8X96 - chains A and C of the 3 polymer chains in the assembly; structure by electron microscopy, 2.89 A resolution.

[Chain A]
Name: Capsid protein VP1
From: Enterovirus A71
Reference sequence: A0A075QAW4 (A0A075QAW4_HE71); residues 1-297 here correspond to UniProt positions 566-862 (UniProt number = residue number + 565)
Chain sequence (297 residues; each row starts with the number of its first residue):
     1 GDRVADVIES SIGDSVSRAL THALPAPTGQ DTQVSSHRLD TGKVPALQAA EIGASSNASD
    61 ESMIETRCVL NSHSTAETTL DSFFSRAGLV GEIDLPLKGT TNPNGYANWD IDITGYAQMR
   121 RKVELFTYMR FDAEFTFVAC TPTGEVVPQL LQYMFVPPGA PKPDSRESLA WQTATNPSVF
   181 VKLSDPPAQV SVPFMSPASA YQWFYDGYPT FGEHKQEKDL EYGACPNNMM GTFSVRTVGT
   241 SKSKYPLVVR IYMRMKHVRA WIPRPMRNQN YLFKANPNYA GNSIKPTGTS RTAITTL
Not modelled in the structure: 1-71, 208-227

[Chain C]
Name: Capsid protein VP3
From: Enterovirus A71
Reference sequence: A0A075QAW4 (A0A075QAW4_HE71); residues 1-242 here correspond to UniProt positions 324-565 (UniProt number = residue number + 323)
Chain sequence (242 residues; numbered 1 to 242; the number before each row is that of its first residue):
     1 GFPTELKPGT NQFLTTDDGV SAPILPNFHP TPCIHIPGEV RNLLELCQVE TILEVNNVPT
    61 NATSLMERLR FPVSAQAGKG ELCAVFRADP GRNGPWQSTL LGQLCGYYTQ WSGSLEVTFM
   121 FTGSFMATGK MLIAYTPPGG PLPKDRATAM LGTHVIWDFG LQSSVTLVIP WISNTHYRAH
   181 ARDGVFDYYT TGLVSIWYQT NYVVPIGAPN TAYIIALAAA QKNFTMKLCK DASDILQTGT
   241 IQ
Not modelled in the structure: 1, 175-190, 233-242

[Interface between chain A and chain C]
Contacting residue pairs (90; chain A residue first):
  His73(A) with Trp111(C); Ser112(C); Thr225(C), hydrogen bond (backbone-side chain); Lys227(C)
  Ser74(A) with Met226(C)
  Thr75(A) with Asn42(C); Leu44(C)
  Glu77(A) with Tyr108(C), hydrogen bond (backbone-side chain); Met226(C)
  Thr78(A) with Asn42(C), hydrogen bond; Leu43(C), hydrogen bond (backbone-backbone); Leu44(C); Tyr108(C)
  Thr79(A) with Arg41(C); Asn42(C), hydrogen bond (backbone-side chain)
  Leu80(A) with Val40(C); Arg41(C), hydrogen bond (backbone-backbone)
  Phe83(A) with Leu43(C), hydrophobic
  Arg86(A) with Thr16(C)
  Ala87(A) with Thr15(C)
  Tyr116(A) with Asp231(C), hydrogen bond
  Arg121(A) with Gln103(C), hydrogen bond; Tyr107(C), hydrogen bond
  Lys122(A) with Tyr107(C)
  Phe126(A) with Val40(C), hydrophobic
  Arg130(A) with Thr31(C), hydrogen bond (side chain-backbone)
  Glu134(A) with Ser21(C), hydrogen bond
  Thr136(A) with Phe13(C)
  Phe155(A) with Ile24(C), hydrophobic
  Pro177(A) with Ile24(C), hydrophobic
  Pro186(A) with Asn11(C)
  Gln189(A) with Ser21(C), hydrogen bond
  Val190(A) with Ala22(C)
  Ser191(A) with Ser21(C); Ala22(C), hydrogen bond (backbone-backbone); Pro23(C); Ile24(C), hydrogen bond (backbone-backbone)
  Pro193(A) with Phe28(C), hydrophobic
  Phe194(A) with Phe28(C); Pro30(C)
  Met195(A) with Phe28(C), hydrophobic
  Ser196(A) with Thr31(C), hydrogen bond (backbone-side chain)
  Pro197(A) with Thr31(C)
  Ala198(A) with Thr31(C)
  Ser199(A) with Pro32(C), hydrogen bond (side chain-backbone); Ile34(C), hydrogen bond (side chain-backbone)
  Arg254(A) with Asp18(C), salt bridge; Gly19(C)
  Arg259(A) with Cys33(C); Glu39(C), salt bridge
  Ala260(A) with Glu39(C); Val40(C), hydrogen bond (backbone-backbone)
  Trp261(A) with Ile36(C), hydrogen bond (side chain-backbone); Gly38(C); Glu39(C)
  Ile262(A) with Pro37(C); Gly38(C), hydrogen bond (backbone-backbone)
  Pro263(A) with Val40(C); Leu46(C), hydrophobic
  Met266(A) with Tyr107(C), hydrophobic
  Ile284(A) with Leu65(C), hydrophobic
  Pro286(A) with Leu65(C), hydrophobic; Arg68(C)
  Thr287(A) with Gln97(C)
  Gly288(A) with Gln97(C)
  Thr289(A) with Asn57(C), hydrogen bond (backbone-side chain); Arg68(C); Asn93(C); Gly94(C), hydrogen bond (side chain-backbone); Gln97(C), hydrogen bond (backbone-side chain)
  Ser290(A) with Asn57(C); Thr60(C); Arg68(C)
  Arg291(A) with Val55(C), hydrogen bond (side chain-backbone); Asn57(C), hydrogen bond; Val58(C); Val85(C), hydrogen bond (side chain-backbone)
  Thr292(A) with Val58(C)
  Ile294(A) with Val55(C); Asn56(C); Val58(C); Phe71(C), hydrophobic; Cys83(C); Ala84(C); Val85(C), hydrogen bond (backbone-backbone)
  Thr295(A) with Leu82(C); Cys83(C); Val85(C)
  Leu297(A) with Arg87(C); Leu193(C), hydrophobic
Interface residues without a listed pair, chain A (61 interface residues in all): Ser72, Gln118, Leu125, Tyr128, Val138, Pro187, Val192, Phe233, Tyr252, Lys256, Lys285, Ala293, Thr296
Interface residues without a listed pair, chain C (64 interface residues in all): Asp17, Val20, Leu25, Glu54, Phe86, Pro95, Ser98, Leu100, Leu104, Gln110, Cys229, Ala232

[Summary]
61 residues of chain A face 64 of chain C across their interface; the contacts include 27 hydrogen bonds and 2
salt bridges. Polar pairs include Arg254(A)-Asp18(C), Arg259(A)-Glu39(C) and His73(A)-Thr225(C).
Chain A is Capsid protein VP1 and chain C is Capsid protein VP3, both from Enterovirus A71; the structure,
Cryo-EM structure of enterovirus A71 A-particle in complex with Fab h1A6.2, was determined by electron
microscopy, deposited together with 8X95, 8X97, 8X98, 8X99, 8X9A, 8X9B, 8YTB and 8YTJ.
